Entry 8SCI (X-ray diffraction, 2.67 A resolution); this record covers chains A and C of the 3 polymer chains in the assembly.

== Chain A ==
Name: DNA polymerase I
Source organism: Geobacillus stearothermophilus
Notes: EC 2.7.7.7
UniProtKB: D9N168 (D9N168_GEOSE); residues 298-876 here correspond to UniProt positions 1-579 (UniProt number = residue number - 297)
Sequence (579 residues; numbered 298 to 876; the number before each row is that of its first residue):
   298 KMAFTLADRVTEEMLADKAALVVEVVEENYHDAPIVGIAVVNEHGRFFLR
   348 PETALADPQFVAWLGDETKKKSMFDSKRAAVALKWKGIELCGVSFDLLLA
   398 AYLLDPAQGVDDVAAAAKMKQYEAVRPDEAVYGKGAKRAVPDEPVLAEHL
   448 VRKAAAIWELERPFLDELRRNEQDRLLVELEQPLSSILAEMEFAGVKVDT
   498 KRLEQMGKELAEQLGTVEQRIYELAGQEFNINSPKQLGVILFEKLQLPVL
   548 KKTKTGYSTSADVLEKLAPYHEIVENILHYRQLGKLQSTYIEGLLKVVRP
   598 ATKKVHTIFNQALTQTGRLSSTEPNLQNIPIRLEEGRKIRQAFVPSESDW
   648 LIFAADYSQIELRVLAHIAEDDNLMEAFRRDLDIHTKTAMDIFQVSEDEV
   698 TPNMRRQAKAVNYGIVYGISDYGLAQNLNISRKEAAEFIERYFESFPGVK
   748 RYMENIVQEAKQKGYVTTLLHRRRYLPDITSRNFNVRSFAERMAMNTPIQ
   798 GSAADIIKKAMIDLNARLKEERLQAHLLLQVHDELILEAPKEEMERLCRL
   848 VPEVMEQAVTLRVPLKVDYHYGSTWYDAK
Sequence notes: engineered mutation Tyr710 (Phe413 in D9N168); variant Val713 (Pro416 in D9N168)
Ion coordination: Ca2+: Asp653, Tyr654, Asp830 (together with 2'-deoxyguanosine-5'-triphosphate, diphosphate) (shared with 1 residue of chain B)
Residues lining bound ligands: 2'-deoxyguanosine-5'-triphosphate / diphosphate: Arg615, Asp653, Tyr654, Ser655, Gln656, Ile657, Glu658, His682, Arg702, Lys706, Ala707, Tyr710, Tyr714, Asn793, Asp830
What the authors report for this chain:
  - catalytic residues: Lys706, Asp830 (proposed by the authors, not directly observed)
  - mutagenesis - D830N: abolished catalytic activity
  - mutagenesis - E831Q: unchanged catalytic activity
  - mutagenesis - F710Y: increased catalytic activity on Ca2+ (citing earlier work)

== Chain C ==
Molecule: DNA template
Sequence (13 nucleotides; row label = number of the first residue in the row):
     1 CACGCTGATCGCA

== Interface between chain A and chain C ==
Pairs across the interface (52; chain A residue first):
  Asn527(A) with DG11(C), hydrogen bond to the phosphate
  Asn529(A) with DG11(C), sugar contact
  Ser530(A) with DG11(C), phosphate contact; DC12(C), phosphate contact
  Pro531(A) with DA13(C), hydrogen bond to the base
  Lys532(A) with DC12(C), phosphate contact; DA13(C), hydrogen bond to the base
  Thr552(A) with DA13(C), base contact
  Gly553(A) with DA13(C), base contact
  Tyr554(A) with DA13(C), base contact
  Ser585(A) with DT9(C), phosphate contact; DC10(C), hydrogen bond to the phosphate
  Thr586(A) with DT9(C), sugar contact
  Gly590(A) with DT9(C), phosphate contact
  Leu610(A) with DT6(C), phosphate contact; DG7(C), phosphate contact
  Thr611(A) with DT6(C), phosphate contact
  Gln612(A) with DC5(C), phosphate contact; DT6(C), hydrogen bond to the phosphate
  Thr613(A) with DC5(C), sugar contact
  Arg615(A) with DG4(C), base contact; DC5(C), hydrogen bond to the base
  Ser617(A) with DT6(C), hydrogen bond to the phosphate; DG7(C), hydrogen bond to the phosphate
  Ser618(A) with DG7(C), sugar contact
  Thr619(A) with DG7(C), hydrogen bond to the phosphate; DA8(C), hydrogen bond to the phosphate
  Glu620(A) with DA8(C), hydrogen bond to the phosphate
  Asn622(A) with DG7(C), hydrogen bond to the sugar
  Asn625(A) with DG7(C), base contact
  Ala707(A) with DC3(C), base contact
  Tyr710(A) with DC3(C), base contact
  Gly711(A) with DC3(C), base contact
  Tyr714(A) with DC3(C), sugar contact
  Ile716(A) with DC3(C), phosphate contact
  Ser717(A) with DA2(C), sugar contact; DC3(C), hydrogen bond to the phosphate
  Tyr719(A) with DA2(C), base contact
  Gly720(A) with DC3(C), phosphate contact
  Arg729(A) with DA2(C), base contact
  Arg771(A) with DC5(C), salt bridge to the phosphate
  Asn782(A) with DC1(C), phosphate contact; DA2(C), hydrogen bond to the phosphate
  Phe786(A) with DA2(C), phosphate contact; DG4(C), phosphate contact
  Arg789(A) with DA2(C), sugar contact; DC3(C), hydrogen bond to the phosphate; DG4(C), salt bridge to the phosphate
  Met790(A) with DC5(C), phosphate contact
  Asn793(A) with DG4(C), sugar contact
  Gln797(A) with DG4(C), hydrogen bond to the base; DC5(C), sugar contact
Other interface residues (no listed pair), chain A (40 interface residues in all): Lys582, Gly715

== Overview ==
The interface between chain A and chain C involves 40 residues on one side and 13 on the other, with 16
hydrogen bonds and 2 salt bridges. Polar pairs include Pro531(A)-DA13(C), Lys532(A)-DA13(C) and
Arg615(A)-DC5(C). The paper reports catalytic residues Lys706(A) and Asp830(A); D830N of chain A abolishes
catalytic activity; 3 substitutions were tested in all.
Chain A is DNA polymerase I (Geobacillus stearothermophilus) and chain C is DNA template; the structure, Bst
DNA polymerase I Large Fragment mutant F710Y/D598A with 3'-amino primer, dGTP, and calcium time-resolved 1h,
was determined by X-ray diffraction, deposited together with 8SCG, 8SCJ, 8SCK, 8SCL, 8SCM, 8SCN and 7 further
entries.
